3VFM - chains A and C of the 3 polymer chains in the assembly; structure by X-ray diffraction, 1.90 A resolution.

[Chain A]
Molecule: MHC class I antigen
Organism: Homo sapiens
UniProtKB: C5MK56 (C5MK56_HUMAN); residues 1-276 here correspond to UniProt positions 25-300 (UniProt number = residue number + 24)
Sequence (276 residues; numbered 1 to 276; the number before each row is that of its first residue):
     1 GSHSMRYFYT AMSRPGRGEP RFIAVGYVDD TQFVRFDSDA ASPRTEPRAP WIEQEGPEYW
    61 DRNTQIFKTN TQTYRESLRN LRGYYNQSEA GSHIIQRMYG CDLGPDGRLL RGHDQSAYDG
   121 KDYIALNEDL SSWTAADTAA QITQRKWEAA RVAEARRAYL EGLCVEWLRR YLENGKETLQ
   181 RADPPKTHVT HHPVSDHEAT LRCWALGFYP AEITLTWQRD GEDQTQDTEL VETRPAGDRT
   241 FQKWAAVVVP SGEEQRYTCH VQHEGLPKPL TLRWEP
Construct notes: engineered mutation A155 (Gln179 in C5MK56)
Cystine bridges: C101-C164, C203-C259
Reported in the primary citation:
  - contacts within the chain: R151-E154 (salt bridge), R157-E161 (salt bridge)
  - mutagenesis - L163A: unchanged binding to SB27 TCR

[Chain C]
Molecule: LPEP peptide from EBV, LPEPLPQGQLTAY
Sequence (13 residues; row label = number of the first residue in the row):
     1 LPEPLPQGQL TAY
Reported in the primary citation:
  - mutagenesis - P4A (Tm change 9 degC): decreased stability

[Chain A / chain C interface]
Pairs across the interface (46):
  M5(A) - L1(C)
  Y7(A) - L1(C)  hydrogen bond (side chain-backbone)
  Y7(A) - P2(C)
  Y9(A) - P2(C)
  Y59(A) - L1(C)  hydrophobic
  R62(A) - L1(C)
  N63(A) - L1(C)
  N63(A) - P2(C)
  I66(A) - E3(C)
  I66(A) - P4(C)  hydrophobic
  F67(A) - P2(C)  hydrophobic
  T69(A) - L5(C)
  N70(A) - L10(C)
  T73(A) - L10(C)
  T73(A) - A12(C)
  Y74(A) - Y13(C)  hydrogen bond
  E76(A) - A12(C)
  S77(A) - A12(C)
  S77(A) - Y13(C)  hydrogen bond (side chain-backbone)
  N80(A) - A12(C)
  N80(A) - Y13(C)
  L81(A) - Y13(C)  hydrophobic
  Y84(A) - Y13(C)  hydrogen bond (side chain-backbone)
  I95(A) - Y13(C)
  R97(A) - E3(C)  salt bridge
  R97(A) - Y13(C)
  Y99(A) - P2(C)
  Y99(A) - E3(C)  hydrogen bond (side chain-backbone)
  S116(A) - Y13(C)  hydrogen bond
  Y123(A) - Y13(C)  hydrophobic
  T143(A) - Y13(C)  hydrogen bond (side chain-backbone)
  K146(A) - A12(C)
  K146(A) - Y13(C)  hydrogen bond (side chain-backbone)
  W147(A) - T11(C)
  W147(A) - A12(C)  hydrogen bond (side chain-backbone)
  W147(A) - Y13(C)  hydrophobic
  A150(A) - T11(C)
  V152(A) - T11(C)
  R156(A) - E3(C)  salt bridge
  Y159(A) - L1(C)  hydrogen bond (side chain-backbone)
  Y159(A) - P2(C)
  Y159(A) - E3(C)
  Y159(A) - P4(C)
  L163(A) - P4(C)  hydrophobic
  W167(A) - L1(C)  hydrophobic
  Y171(A) - L1(C)  hydrogen bond (side chain-backbone)
Also at the interface, not in a pair above, chain A (33 interface residues in all): Q65

[Overview]
The interface between chain A and chain C involves 33 residues on one side and 9 on the other, with 11
hydrogen bonds and 2 salt bridges. Among the polar pairs are R97(A)-E3(C), R156(A)-E3(C) and Y7(A)-L1(C). The
paper reports that P4A of chain C reduces stability; contacts within the chain involving R151(A), E154(A) and
R157(A) among others.
Here chain A is MHC class I antigen (Homo sapiens) and chain C is LPEP peptide from EBV, LPEPLPQGQLTAY. Entry
3VFM (crystal structure of HLA B*3508 LPEP155A, HLA mutant Ala155) was determined by X-ray diffraction (same
publication as 3VFN, 3VFO, 3VFP, 3VFR, 3VFS, 3VFT and 3 further entries).
